PDB entry 6XUK | X-ray diffraction, 1.42 A resolution | chains H and L

# Chain H
Molecule: Heavy chain
From: Mus musculus
Sequence (222 residues; numbered 1 to 216 plus 6 insertion-coded residues; the number before each row is that of its first residue; a row labelled like 52A-52C holds insertion residues (52A, then the next letters in order)):
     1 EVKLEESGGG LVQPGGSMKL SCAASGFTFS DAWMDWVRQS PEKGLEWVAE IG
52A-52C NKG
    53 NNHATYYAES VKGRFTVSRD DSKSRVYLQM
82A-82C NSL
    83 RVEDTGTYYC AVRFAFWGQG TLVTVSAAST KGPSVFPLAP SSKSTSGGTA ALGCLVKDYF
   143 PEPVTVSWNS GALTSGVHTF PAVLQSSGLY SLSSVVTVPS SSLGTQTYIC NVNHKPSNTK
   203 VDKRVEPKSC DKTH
Unresolved in the structure: 211-216
Disulfides: Cys22-Cys92, Cys136-Cys192

# Chain L
Molecule: Light chain
From: Mus musculus
Sequence (214 residues; row label = number of the first residue in the row):
     1 DIKMTQSPSS MYASLGERVT ITCKASQDIN SYLSWFQQKP GKPPKTLIYR ANRLVPGVPS
    61 RFSGSGSGQD YSLTISSLEY EDMGIYWCLQ YDEFPRTWGG GTKLEIKRTV AAPSVFIFPP
   121 SDEQLKSGTA SVVCLLNNFY PREAKVQWKV DNALQSGNSQ ESVTEQDSKD STYSLSSTLT
   181 LSKADYEKHK VYACEVTHQG LSSPVTKSFN RGEC
Disulfides: Cys23-Cys88, Cys134-Cys194

# How chain H and chain L interact
Contacting residue pairs (63; chain H residue first):
  Val37(H) with Trp98(L), hydrophobic
  Gln39(H) with Gln38(L), hydrogen bond; Trp87(L)
  Leu45(H) with Trp87(L), hydrophobic; Trp98(L)
  Glu46(H) with Trp98(L)
  Trp47(H) with Phe94(L), hydrophobic; Pro95(L), hydrophobic; Arg96(L); Trp98(L)
  Glu50(H) with Phe94(L); Arg96(L), salt bridge
  Tyr58(H) with Phe94(L), hydrophobic
  Tyr91(H) with Gln38(L); Lys42(L); Pro43(L), hydrophobic
  Phe96(H) with Phe36(L); Thr46(L), hydrogen bond (backbone-side chain); Leu89(L), hydrophobic; Arg96(L)
  Ala97(H) with Thr46(L), hydrogen bond (backbone-side chain)
  Trp99(H) with Phe36(L), hydrophobic; Pro44(L); Thr46(L), hydrogen bond; Trp98(L), hydrophobic
  Gly100(H) with Pro43(L)
  Phe118(H) with Ser121(L); Glu123(L); Gln124(L)
  Pro119(H) with Ser121(L); Glu123(L)
  Leu120(H) with Phe118(L); Val133(L), hydrophobic
  Ala121(H) with Phe118(L)
  Ser124(H) with Cys214(L), hydrogen bond (side chain-backbone)
  Thr131(H) with Phe116(L)
  Ala133(H) with Phe116(L), hydrophobic; Phe118(L); Leu135(L), hydrophobic
  Leu137(H) with Ser131(L)
  Lys139(H) with Gln124(L); Ser131(L)
  His160(H) with Asn137(L), hydrogen bond; Asn138(L), hydrogen bond; Asp170(L); Ser174(L), hydrogen bond
  Phe162(H) with Leu135(L), hydrophobic; Ser162(L); Thr164(L); Ser174(L); Leu175(L); Ser176(L)
  Pro163(H) with Ser162(L), hydrogen bond (backbone-side chain); Val163(L)
  Val165(H) with Gln160(L); Glu161(L)
  Leu166(H) with Gln160(L), hydrogen bond (backbone-side chain)
  Gln167(H) with Gln160(L)
  Ser175(H) with Ser176(L), hydrogen bond
  Val177(H) with Leu135(L), hydrophobic
  Thr179(H) with Asn137(L)
  Lys205(H) with Glu123(L), salt bridge
  Lys210(H) with Cys214(L), hydrogen bond
Other interface residues (no listed pair), chain H (38 interface residues in all): Gly44, Phe98, Gln101, Ala132, Leu134, Thr161
Other interface residues (no listed pair), chain L (35 interface residues in all): Val55, Tyr91, Thr129

# Overview
38 residues of chain H and 35 residues of chain L are in contact; the contacts include 12 hydrogen bonds and 2
salt bridges. Polar contacts include Glu50(H)-Arg96(L), Lys205(H)-Glu123(L) and Gln39(H)-Gln38(L).
Here chain H is Heavy chain and chain L is Light chain, both from Mus musculus. Entry 6XUK (AbLIFT design 15
of Ab 1116NS19.9) was determined by X-ray diffraction together with 6XUL, 6XUN, 6XTG and 6XUD from the same
study.
